9DB5 - chain A; structure by X-ray diffraction, 1.57 A resolution.

Chain A:
Protein: Transcription factor ETV6, DARPin
Organism: Homo sapiens
Notes: fragment: residues 47-121 (Uniprot numbering) of Transcription factor ETV6
UniProtKB: P41212 (ETV6_HUMAN); residues 2-76 here correspond to UniProt positions 47-121 (UniProt number = residue number + 45)
Sequence (235 residues; numbered 1 to 235; the number before each row is that of its first residue):
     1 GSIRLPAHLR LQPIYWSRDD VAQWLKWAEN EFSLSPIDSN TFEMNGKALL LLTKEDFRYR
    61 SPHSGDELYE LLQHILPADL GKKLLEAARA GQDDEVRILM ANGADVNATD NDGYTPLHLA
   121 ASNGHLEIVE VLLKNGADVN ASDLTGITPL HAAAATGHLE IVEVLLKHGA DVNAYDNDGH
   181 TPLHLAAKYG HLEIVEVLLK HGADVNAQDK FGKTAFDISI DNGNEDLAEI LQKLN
Not modelled in the structure: 1
Differences from the reference sequence: expression tag (1); engineered mutation Ser-35 (Arg80 in P41212), Glu-67 (Val112 in P41212)
Bound ions: Na+ site 1 near Ser-17 (its only coordinating residue here); Na+ site 2 near Thr-41 (its only coordinating residue here)
Swiss-Prot annotation at these positions:
  - site: Leu-9, Arg-10 (Breakpoint for translocation to form ETV6-MDS2 in MDS), Arg-10, Leu-11 (Breakpoint for translocation to form PAX5-ETV6)
Reported in the primary citation:
  - interface residues: His-74, Pro-77, Ala-78, Lys-134

Summary:
The paper reports interface residues His-74, Pro-77 and Ala-78 among others.
Chain A is Transcription factor ETV6, DARPin (Homo sapiens); the structure, A DARPin fused to the 1TEL
crystallization chaperone via a proline-alanine linker, was determined by X-ray diffraction (same publication
as 9DVG).
